PDB entry 6OAV | X-ray diffraction, 1.94 A resolution | chain A

== Chain A ==
Name: Tyrosine-protein kinase JAK2
From: Homo sapiens
Notes: EC 2.7.10.2
Reference sequence: O60674 (JAK2_HUMAN); numbering as in UniProt (aligned over 536-812)
Sequence (289 residues; each row starts with the number of its first residue):
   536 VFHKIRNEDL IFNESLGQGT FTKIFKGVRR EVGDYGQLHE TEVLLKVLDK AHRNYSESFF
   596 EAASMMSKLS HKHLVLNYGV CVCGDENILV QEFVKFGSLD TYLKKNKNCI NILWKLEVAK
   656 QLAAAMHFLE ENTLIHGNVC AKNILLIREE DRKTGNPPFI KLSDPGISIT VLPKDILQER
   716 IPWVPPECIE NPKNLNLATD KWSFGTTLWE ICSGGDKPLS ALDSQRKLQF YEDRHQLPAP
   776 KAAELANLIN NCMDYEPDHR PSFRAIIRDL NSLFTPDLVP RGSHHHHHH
Not modelled in the structure: 536, 809-824
Construct notes: engineered mutation A659 (Trp in O60674), A777 (Trp in O60674), H794 (Phe in O60674); expression tag (813-824)
UniProt features mapped onto this chain:
  - site: D710, I711 (Breakpoint for translocation to form PCM1-JAK2 fusion protein)
  - modified residue: Y570 (Phosphotyrosine)
  - natural variant: F537 to K539 (sequence variant, change not given here; In myeloproliferative disorder with erythrocytosis), H538 to K539 (sequence variant, change not given here; In myeloproliferative disorder with erythrocytosis), K539 (K539L: In myeloproliferative disorder with erythrocytosis), K607 (K607N: In AML), V617 (V617F: In PV, THCYT3 and AML; V617I: In THCYT3)
Residues lining bound ligands: M3A (5-amino-3-[(4-cyanophenyl)amino]-N-phenyl-1H-1,2,4-triazole-1-carboxamide): L551, I559, L579, K581, V610, Q626, E627, F628, V629, K630, F631, G632, S633, K677, N678, L680, S698
From the paper describing this entry:
  - binding site for M3A: K581

== Overview ==
Ligands of chain A: compound M3A. The paper reports a binding site for M3A at K581.
Chain A is Tyrosine-protein kinase JAK2 (Homo sapiens); the structure, JAK2 JH2 in complex with JAK146, was
determined by X-ray diffraction, deposited together with 6OBB, 6OBF, 6OBL and 6OCC.
